Entry 1G2O (X-ray diffraction, 1.75 A resolution); this record covers chains A and C of the 3 polymer chains in the assembly.

Chain A (and C):
Protein: Purine nucleoside phosphorylase
From: Mycobacterium tuberculosis
Notes: EC 2.4.2.1; chain C of this document is another copy of the same molecule, construct and numbering; everything in this record applies to it too
Reference sequence: P0A538 (PUNA_MYCTU); residue numbers follow UniProt; this construct covers 1-268
Amino-acid sequence (268 residues; each row starts with the number of its first residue):
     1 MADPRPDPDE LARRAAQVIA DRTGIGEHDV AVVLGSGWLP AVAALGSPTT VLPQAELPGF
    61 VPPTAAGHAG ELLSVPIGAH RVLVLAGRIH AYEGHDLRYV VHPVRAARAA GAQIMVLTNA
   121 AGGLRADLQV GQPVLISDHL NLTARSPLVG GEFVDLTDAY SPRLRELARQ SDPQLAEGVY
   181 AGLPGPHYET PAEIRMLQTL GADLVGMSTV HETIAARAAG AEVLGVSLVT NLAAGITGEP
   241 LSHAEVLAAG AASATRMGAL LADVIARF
Not modelled in the structure: 1-6
Ligand contacts: Forodesine (IMH; 1,4-dideoxy-4-aza-1-(S)-(9-deazahypoxanthin-9-yl)-D-ribitol): Ser36, His90, Tyr92, Ala120, Ala121, Gly122, Tyr188, Glu189, Val205, Gly206, Met207, Ser208, Thr230, Asn231, Leu241, His243, Val246

Chain A / chain C interface:
Pairs across the interface (43; chain A residue first):
  Asp138(A) - Thr190(C)  hydrogen bond
  Asp138(A) - Pro191(C)
  Asp138(A) - Ala192(C)  hydrogen bond (side chain-backbone)
  His139(A) - Thr190(C)  hydrogen bond (backbone-side chain)
  His139(A) - Ala192(C)
  His139(A) - Glu193(C)  salt bridge
  Leu140(A) - Ala192(C)
  Leu140(A) - Glu193(C)
  Asn141(A) - His187(C)
  Asn141(A) - Glu193(C)  hydrogen bond (backbone-side chain)
  Leu142(A) - Met196(C)  hydrophobic
  Ala144(A) - Thr143(C)
  Ala144(A) - Ala144(C)  hydrophobic
  Ala144(A) - Pro184(C)
  Arg145(A) - His187(C)
  Ser146(A) - Gly185(C)
  Ser146(A) - Pro186(C)
  Ser146(A) - His187(C)  hydrogen bond
  Leu148(A) - Pro186(C)
  Val149(A) - Tyr92(C)
  Gly150(A) - Tyr92(C)  hydrogen bond (backbone-backbone)
  Gly150(A) - Pro186(C)
  Glu152(A) - Pro186(C)
  Phe153(A) - Tyr92(C)
  Phe153(A) - Pro186(C)
  Phe153(A) - Tyr188(C)
  Phe153(A) - His243(C)
  Val154(A) - His187(C)
  Val154(A) - Tyr188(C)  hydrogen bond (backbone-backbone)
  Asp155(A) - Pro240(C)
  Asp155(A) - Leu241(C)  hydrogen bond (side chain-backbone)
  Leu156(A) - His187(C)
  Leu156(A) - Tyr188(C)
  Leu156(A) - Thr190(C)
  Leu156(A) - Pro191(C)
  Thr157(A) - Pro191(C)
  Thr157(A) - Gly238(C)
  Thr157(A) - Glu239(C)
  Thr157(A) - Pro240(C)
  Thr199(A) - Thr199(C)
  Leu200(A) - Met196(C)  hydrophobic
  Leu200(A) - Leu200(C)  hydrophobic
  Ile214(A) - His187(C)
Also at the interface, not in a pair above, chain A (22 interface residues in all): Gly151, Val179
Also at the interface, not in a pair above, chain C (27 interface residues in all): Ala65, Glu93, Glu189, Arg195, Met207, Ala234, Gly235

Overview:
The interface between chain A and chain C involves 22 residues on one side and 27 on the other; the contacts
include 8 hydrogen bonds and 1 salt bridge. Polar contacts include His139(A)-Glu193(C), Asp138(A)-Thr190(C)
and Asp138(A)-Ala192(C). Ligands of chain A: Forodesine.
Both chains are Purine nucleoside phosphorylase (Mycobacterium tuberculosis). Entry 1G2O (Crystal structure of
purine nucleoside phosphorylase from mycobacterium tuberculosis in complex with a transition-state inhibitor)
was determined by X-ray diffraction together with 1I80 from the same study.
